PDB entry 9B0C | X-ray diffraction, 1.66 A resolution | chain A

== Chain A ==
Name: 6'-epimerase, C-6' aminotransferase
Source organism: Micromonospora echinospora
Reference sequence: Q70KE6 (Q70KE6_MICEC); residue numbers follow UniProt; this construct covers 1-414
Amino-acid sequence (414 residues; row label = number of the first residue in the row):
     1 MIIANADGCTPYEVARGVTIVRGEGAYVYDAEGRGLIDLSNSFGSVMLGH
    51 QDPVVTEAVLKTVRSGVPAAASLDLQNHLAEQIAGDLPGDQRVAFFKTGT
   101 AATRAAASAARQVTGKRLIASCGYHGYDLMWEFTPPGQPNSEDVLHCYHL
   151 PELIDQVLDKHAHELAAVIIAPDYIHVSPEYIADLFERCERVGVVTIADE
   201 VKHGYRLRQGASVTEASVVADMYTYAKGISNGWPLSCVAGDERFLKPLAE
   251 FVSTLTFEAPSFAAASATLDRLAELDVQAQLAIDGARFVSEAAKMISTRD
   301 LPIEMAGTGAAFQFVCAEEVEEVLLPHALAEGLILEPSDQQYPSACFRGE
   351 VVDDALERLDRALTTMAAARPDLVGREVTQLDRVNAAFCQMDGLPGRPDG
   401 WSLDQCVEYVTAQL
Small-molecule neighbours:
  - 827 ((1R,2S,3S,4R,6S)-4,6-diamino-3-{[3-deoxy-4-C-methyl-3-(methylamino)-beta-L-arabinopyranosyl]oxy}-2-hydroxycyclohexyl 2-amino-2-deoxy-alpha-D-glucopyranoside): Cys9, Phe43, Tyr124, Phe133, Lys202, Lys227, Glu250, Thr254, Asp339, Tyr342, Phe388, Cys389, Gln390, Asp392, Gln413, Leu414
  - 4'-deoxy-4'-aminopyridoxal-5'-phosphate (PMP): Thr98, Gly99, Thr100, Thr103, Tyr124, His125, Gly126, Tyr127, Ala171, Asp199, Val201, Lys202, Lys227, Val252, Ser253, Thr254
What the authors report for this chain:
  - mutagenesis - C9A, C9S, C9V, K227A: abolished catalytic activity
  - mutagenesis - F43R, Y124F: decreased catalytic activity
  - catalytic residues: Cys9, Asp199, Lys227 (proposed by the authors, not directly observed)
  - catalytic residues: Tyr124

== Overview ==
Ligands of chain A: compound 827 and 4'-deoxy-4'-aminopyridoxal-5'-phosphate. The paper reports catalytic
residues Cys9, Asp199 and Lys227 among others; C9A, C9S and C9V, among others, abolish catalytic activity; 6
substitutions were tested in all.
Chain A is 6'-epimerase, C-6' aminotransferase (Micromonospora echinospora); the structure, Crystal structure
of GenB2 in complex with gentamicin X2, was determined by X-ray diffraction together with 9AU3 and 9AUE from
the same study.
